Entry 6T48 (X-ray diffraction, 2.17 A resolution); this record covers chains B and C of the 4 polymer chains in the assembly.

[Chain B]
Protein: VP2
Source organism: Enterovirus F
Notes: EC 3.4.22.29, 3.6.1.15, 3.4.22.28, 2.7.7.48
UniProt: Q2LKZ0 (Q2LKZ0_9ENTO); residues 1-244 here correspond to UniProt positions 72-315 (UniProt number = residue number + 71)
Amino-acid sequence (244 residues; numbered 1 to 244; the number before each row is that of its first residue):
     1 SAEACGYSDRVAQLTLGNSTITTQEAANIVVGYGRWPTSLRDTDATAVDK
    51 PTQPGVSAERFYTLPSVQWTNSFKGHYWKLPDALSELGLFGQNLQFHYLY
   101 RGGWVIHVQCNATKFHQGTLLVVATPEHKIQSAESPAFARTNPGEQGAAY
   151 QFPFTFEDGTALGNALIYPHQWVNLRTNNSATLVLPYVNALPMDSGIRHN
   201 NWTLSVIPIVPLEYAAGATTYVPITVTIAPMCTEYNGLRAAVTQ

[Chain C]
Protein: VP3
Source organism: Enterovirus F
Notes: EC 3.4.22.29, 3.6.1.15, 3.4.22.28, 2.7.7.48
UniProt: Q2LKZ0 (Q2LKZ0_9ENTO); residues 1-243 here correspond to UniProt positions 316-558 (UniProt number = residue number + 315)
Amino-acid sequence (243 residues; each row starts with the number of its first residue):
     1 GIPTLYTPGSGQFLTTDDFQTPCMLPKFQPTPVIDIPGEVKNFLEVVQVE
    51 SLVEINNVESAEGVARYRIPLNVQDAMDGQIMALRVDPGIDGPMQSTLLG
   101 VFTRYYAQWSGSLDFTFMFCGTFMTTGKVIIAYTPPGGDQPTNRRQAMLG
   151 THVVWDFGLQSSITLVVPWISSGHFRGTTLENTIYKYRYYEAGYITMWYQ
   201 TNMVVPPNFPTTASILMFVAAQPNFSLRILKDRPDISQEGALQ
Differences from the reference sequence: conflict Phe102 (Leu417 in Q2LKZ0), Thr103 (His418 in Q2LKZ0), Asn143 (Ala458 in Q2LKZ0), Ala192 (Arg507 in Q2LKZ0), Thr211 (Asn526 in Q2LKZ0), Thr212 (His527 in Q2LKZ0)

[How chain B and chain C interact]
Contacting residue pairs - 69 pairs, chain B then chain C:
  Tyr33(B) - Gly38(C)
  Arg35(B) - Asp35(C)  salt bridge
  Arg35(B) - Pro37(C)
  Arg41(B) - Asp35(C)
  Asp44(B) - Val33(C)
  Asp44(B) - Ile34(C)
  Asp44(B) - Asp35(C)  hydrogen bond (side chain-backbone)
  Lys114(B) - Thr122(C)
  Lys114(B) - Phe123(C)
  Lys114(B) - Met124(C)
  Lys114(B) - Phe209(C)
  Phe115(B) - Phe209(C)  hydrophobic
  His116(B) - Thr122(C)
  Gln117(B) - Cys120(C)
  Gln117(B) - Gly121(C)
  Gln117(B) - Thr122(C)  hydrogen bond (side chain-backbone)
  Gln117(B) - Pro210(C)
  Gln117(B) - Thr212(C)  hydrogen bond (side chain-backbone)
  Gln117(B) - Ala213(C)
  Gly118(B) - Cys120(C)
  Thr119(B) - Met118(C)
  Thr119(B) - Cys120(C)  hydrogen bond
  Phe154(B) - Glu54(C)
  Phe154(B) - Gly63(C)
  Phe154(B) - Val64(C)
  Phe154(B) - Tyr67(C)  hydrophobic
  Ala161(B) - Ser96(C)
  Leu162(B) - Val64(C)  hydrophobic
  Leu162(B) - Tyr67(C)
  Gly163(B) - Ser51(C)
  Gly163(B) - Leu52(C)  hydrogen bond (backbone-backbone)
  Gly163(B) - Tyr67(C)  hydrogen bond (backbone-side chain)
  Asn164(B) - Ser51(C)
  Asn164(B) - Ser96(C)  hydrogen bond (side chain-backbone)
  Asn164(B) - Thr97(C)
  Asn164(B) - Leu98(C)  hydrogen bond (side chain-backbone)
  Leu166(B) - Val49(C)
  Leu166(B) - Glu50(C)
  Leu166(B) - Phe218(C)  hydrophobic
  Ile167(B) - Val46(C)  hydrophobic
  Ile167(B) - Val49(C)  hydrophobic
  Ile167(B) - Leu98(C)  hydrophobic
  Trp172(B) - Leu216(C)  hydrophobic
  Trp172(B) - Phe218(C)  hydrophobic
  Asn174(B) - Met118(C)
  Asn174(B) - Phe119(C)  hydrogen bond (side chain-backbone)
  Asn174(B) - Cys120(C)
  Arg176(B) - Phe119(C)
  Arg176(B) - Gly121(C)
  Arg176(B) - Thr122(C)  hydrogen bond (side chain-backbone)
  Arg176(B) - Phe123(C)
  Arg176(B) - Thr125(C)
  Arg176(B) - Gly158(C)  hydrogen bond (side chain-backbone)
  Thr177(B) - Ser161(C)
  Pro186(B) - Pro37(C)  hydrophobic
  Tyr187(B) - Pro37(C)
  Asn189(B) - Ile36(C)
  Leu191(B) - Ile34(C)
  Pro192(B) - Ile34(C)
  Ile209(B) - Leu52(C)  hydrophobic
  Ile209(B) - Val64(C)
  Ile209(B) - Arg68(C)  hydrogen bond (backbone-side chain)
  Val210(B) - Arg68(C)
  Val210(B) - Cys120(C)  hydrophobic
  Pro211(B) - Arg68(C)
  Tyr214(B) - Pro210(C)
  Ala215(B) - Asn208(C)
  Ala215(B) - Phe209(C)  hydrophobic
  Ala216(B) - Asn208(C)  hydrogen bond (backbone-backbone)
Interface residues without a listed pair, chain B (38 interface residues in all): Thr38, Pro153, Val188, Ala190, Pro208, Glu213
Interface residues without a listed pair, chain C (40 interface residues in all): Arg66, Phe157, Leu159, Ser214

[Summary]
Chain B and chain C form an interface of 38 and 40 residues respectively, with 13 hydrogen bonds and 1 salt
bridge. Polar contacts include Arg35(B)-Asp35(C), Asp44(B)-Asp35(C) and Gln117(B)-Thr122(C).
Chain B is VP2 and chain C is VP3, both from Enterovirus F; the structure, Bovine enterovirus F3 in complex
with glutathione and a Cysteinylglycine dipeptide, was determined by X-ray diffraction (same publication as
6T40 and 6T4C).
